6EOB - chain A; structure by X-ray diffraction, 2.00 A resolution.

Chain A:
Name: 78 kDa glucose-regulated protein
From: Cricetulus griseus
UniProt: G3I8R9 (G3I8R9_CRIGR); numbering as in UniProt (aligned over 28-549)
Amino-acid sequence (522 residues; each row starts with the number of its first residue):
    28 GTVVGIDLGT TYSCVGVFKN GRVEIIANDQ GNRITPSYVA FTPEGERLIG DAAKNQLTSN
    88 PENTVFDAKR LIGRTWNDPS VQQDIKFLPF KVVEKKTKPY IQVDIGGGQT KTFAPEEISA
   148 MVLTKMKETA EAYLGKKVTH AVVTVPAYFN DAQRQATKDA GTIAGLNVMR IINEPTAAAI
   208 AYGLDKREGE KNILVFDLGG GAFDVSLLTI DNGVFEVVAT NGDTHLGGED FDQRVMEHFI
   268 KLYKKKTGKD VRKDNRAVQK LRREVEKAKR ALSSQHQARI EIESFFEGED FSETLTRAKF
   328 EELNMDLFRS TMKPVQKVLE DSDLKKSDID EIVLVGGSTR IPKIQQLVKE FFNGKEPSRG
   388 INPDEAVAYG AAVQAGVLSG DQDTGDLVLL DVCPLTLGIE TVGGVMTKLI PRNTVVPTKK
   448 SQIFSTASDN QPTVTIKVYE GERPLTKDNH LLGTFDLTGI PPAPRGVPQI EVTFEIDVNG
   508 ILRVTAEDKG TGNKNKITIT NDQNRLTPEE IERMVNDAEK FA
Not modelled in the structure: 548-549
Sequence notes: engineered mutation Ala-229 (Thr in G3I8R9)
Swiss-Prot annotation at these positions:
  - region: Gln-409 to Val-419 (Interdomain linker)
  - binding site (ATP): Gly-36 to Tyr-39, Lys-96, Glu-293 to Ser-300, Gly-364 to Arg-367
  - modified residue: Ser-86 (Phosphoserine), Lys-125 (N6-acetyllysine), Tyr-160 (3'-nitrotyrosine), Lys-213 (N6-acetyllysine), Lys-271 (N6-acetyllysine), Lys-326 (N6-acetyllysine), Lys-353 (N6-acetyllysine), Lys-447 (N6-succinyllysine), Arg-492 (Omega-N-methylarginine), Thr-518 (O-AMP-threonine)
  - cross-link (Glycyl lysine isopeptide (Lys-Gly)): Lys-352 (interchain with G-Cter in SUMO2), Lys-353 (interchain with G-Cter in SUMO1)
Reported in the primary citation:
  - post-translational modification sites: Thr-518
  - mutagenesis - T229A: decreased catalytic activity (citing earlier work)

Summary:
UniProt lists 17 ATP-binding residues. The paper reports that T229A reduces catalytic activity; a modification
site at Thr-518.
Chain A is 78 kDa glucose-regulated protein (Cricetulus griseus); the structure, Crystal structure of
AMPylated GRP78 in apo form (Crystal form 1), was determined by X-ray diffraction, deposited together with
5O4P, 6EOC, 6EOE and 6EOF.
